4X1Y - chains D and E of the 5 polymer chains in the assembly; structure by X-ray diffraction, 3.19 A resolution.

== Chain D ==
Protein: Tubulin beta chain
From: Ovis aries
UniProtKB: D0VWY9 (D0VWY9_SHEEP); the author numbering skips numbers that UniProt does not, so the offset changes along the chain: 1-44 = UniProt 1-44; 47-360 = UniProt 45-358; 369-455 = UniProt 359-445
Chain sequence (445 residues; row label = number of the first residue in the row; note: 10 numbers in that range are skipped by the numbering (no residue carries them; nothing is unmodelled there)):
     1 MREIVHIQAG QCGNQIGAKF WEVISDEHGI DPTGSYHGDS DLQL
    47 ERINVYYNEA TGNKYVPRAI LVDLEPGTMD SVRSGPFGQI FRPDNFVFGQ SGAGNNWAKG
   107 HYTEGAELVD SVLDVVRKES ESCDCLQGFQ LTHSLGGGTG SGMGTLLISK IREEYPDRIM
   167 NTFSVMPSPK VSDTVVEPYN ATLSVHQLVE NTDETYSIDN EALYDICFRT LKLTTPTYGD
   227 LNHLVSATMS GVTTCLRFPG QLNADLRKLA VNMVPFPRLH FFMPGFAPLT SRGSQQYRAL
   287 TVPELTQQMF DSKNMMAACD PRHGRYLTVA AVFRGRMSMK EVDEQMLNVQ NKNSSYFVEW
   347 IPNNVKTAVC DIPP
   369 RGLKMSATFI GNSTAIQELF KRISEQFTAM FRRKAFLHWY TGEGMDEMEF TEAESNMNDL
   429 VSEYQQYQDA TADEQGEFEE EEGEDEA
Not modelled in the structure: 1, 442-455
Small-molecule neighbours:
  - 3WV (N,2-dimethyl-L-alanyl-N-[(3R,4S,5S)-1-{(2S)-2-[(1R,2R)-3-{[(1S)-1-carboxy-2-phenylethyl]amino}-1-methoxy-2-methyl-3-oxopropyl]pyrrolidin-1-yl}-3-methoxy-5-methyl-1-oxoheptan-4-yl]-N-methyl-L-valinamide): Gln11, Gln15, Pro175, Lys176, Val177, Ser178, Asp179, Tyr210, Pro222, Thr223, Tyr224, Gly225, Leu227, Arg278
  - GDP (guanosine-5'-diphosphate): Ala9, Gly10, Gln11, Cys12, Gln15, Ile16, Asp69, Ala99, Asn101, Ser140, Gly142, Gly143, Gly144, Thr145, Gly146, Val171, Pro173, Val177, Ser178, Glu183, Asn206, Tyr224, Leu227, Asn228
  - colchicine (LOC; N-[(7S)-1,2,3,10-tetramethoxy-9-oxo-6,7-dihydro-5H-benzo[d]heptalen-7-yl]ethanamide): Val238, Cys241, Leu242, Leu248, Ala250, Asp251, Lys254, Leu255, Asn258, Met259, Thr314, Val315, Ala316, Val318, Asn350, Val351, Lys352, Thr353, Ala354, Ile378

== Chain E ==
Protein: Stathmin-4
From: Rattus norvegicus
UniProtKB: P63043 (STMN4_RAT); residues 5-145 here correspond to UniProt positions 49-189 (UniProt number = residue number + 44)
Chain sequence (142 residues; row label = number of the first residue in the row):
     4 ADMEVIELNK ATSGQSWEVI LKPPSFDGVP EFNASLPRRR DPSLEEIQKK LEAAEERRKY
    64 QEAELLKHLA EKREHEREVI QKAIEENNNF IKMAKEKLAQ KMESNKENRE AHLAAMLERL
   124 QEKDKHAEEV RKNKELKEEA SR
Not modelled in the structure: 4-8, 35-44, 142-145
Construct notes: expression tag (4); engineered mutation Ala14 (Cys58 in P63043), Trp20 (Phe64 in P63043)
Curated features (UniProtKB/Swiss-Prot):
  - modified residue: Ser46 (Phosphoserine)

== How chain D and chain E interact ==
Residue-residue contacts (22):
  Tyr108(D) - His129(E)
  Tyr108(D) - Ala130(E)  hydrophobic
  Tyr108(D) - Val133(E)  hydrophobic
  Tyr108(D) - Arg134(E)  hydrogen bond (backbone-side chain)
  Thr109(D) - Lys137(E)
  Glu110(D) - Lys137(E)  salt bridge
  Ala112(D) - Arg134(E)
  Glu159(D) - Leu120(E)
  Glu159(D) - Leu123(E)
  Glu159(D) - Gln124(E)
  Glu159(D) - Asp127(E)
  Thr409(D) - Lys140(E)
  Gly410(D) - Lys137(E)
  Glu411(D) - Val133(E)
  Glu411(D) - Lys137(E)  salt bridge
  Gly412(D) - Val133(E)
  Gly412(D) - Asn136(E)  hydrogen bond (backbone-side chain)
  Gly412(D) - Lys137(E)
  Met413(D) - Val133(E)
  Met413(D) - Asn136(E)
  Asp414(D) - His129(E)  salt bridge
  Glu417(D) - His129(E)  salt bridge
Also at the interface, not in a pair above, chain D (17 interface residues in all): Ser155, Lys156, Arg158, Pro162, Asn197
Also at the interface, not in a pair above, chain E (13 interface residues in all): Leu116, Met119

== Summary ==
17 residues of chain D face 13 of chain E across their interface, with 2 hydrogen bonds and 4 salt bridges.
Polar contacts include Glu110(D)-Lys137(E), Glu411(D)-Lys137(E) and Asp414(D)-His129(E). Ligands of chain D:
GDP, colchicine and compound 3WV.
Here chain D is Tubulin beta chain (Ovis aries) and chain E is Stathmin-4 (Rattus norvegicus). Entry 4X1Y
(Discovery of cytotoxic Dolastatin 10 analogs with N-terminal modifications) was determined by X-ray
diffraction, deposited together with 4X1I, 4X1K and 4X20.
